Entry 8F66 (electron microscopy, 2.28 A resolution); this record covers chains H and N of the 28 polymer chains in the assembly.

== Chain H (and N) ==
Molecule: Proteasome subunit beta
From: Thermoplasma acidophilum
Notes: EC 3.4.25.1; chain N of this document is another copy of the same molecule, construct and numbering; everything in this record applies to it too
UniProtKB: P28061 (PSB_THEAC); residues -7 to 203 here correspond to UniProt positions 1-211 (UniProt number = residue number + 8)
Amino-acid sequence (211 residues; each row starts with the number of its first residue; numbers below 1 keep their minus sign (Met-7 is residue -7)):
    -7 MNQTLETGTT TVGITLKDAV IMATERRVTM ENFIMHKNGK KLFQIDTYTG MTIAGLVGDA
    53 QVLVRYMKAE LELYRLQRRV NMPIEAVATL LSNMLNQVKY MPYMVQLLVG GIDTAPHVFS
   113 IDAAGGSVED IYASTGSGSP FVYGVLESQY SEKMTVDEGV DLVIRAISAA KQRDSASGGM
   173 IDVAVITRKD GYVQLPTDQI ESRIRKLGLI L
Disordered / not traced: -7 to 0, 203
UniProt features mapped onto this chain:
  - active site: Thr1 (Nucleophile)

== Interface between chain H and chain N ==
Pairs across the interface - 29 pairs, chain H then chain N:
  Thr81(H) - Arg57(N)
  Ser84(H) - Arg57(N)  hydrogen bond
  Asn85(H) - Arg57(N)  hydrogen bond
  Asn88(H) - Gly50(N)  hydrogen bond (side chain-backbone)
  Asn88(H) - Asp51(N)  hydrogen bond
  Asn88(H) - Val54(N)
  Lys91(H) - Asp51(N)  salt bridge
  Lys91(H) - Tyr95(N)
  Tyr92(H) - Met93(N)  hydrophobic
  Tyr92(H) - Pro94(N)  hydrogen bond (side chain-backbone)
  Gln98(H) - Glu23(N)
  Ser112(H) - Met27(N)
  Ser112(H) - His28(N)
  Asp114(H) - Met22(N)
  Ala116(H) - Leu48(N)  hydrophobic
  Ala116(H) - Gly50(N)
  Gly117(H) - Gly50(N)
  Gly117(H) - Gln53(N)
  Gly118(H) - Val49(N)
  Gly118(H) - Gly50(N)
  Gly118(H) - Gln53(N)
  Ser119(H) - Gln53(N)  hydrogen bond (backbone-side chain)
  Val120(H) - Met22(N)  hydrophobic
  Val120(H) - His28(N)
  Asp122(H) - Met27(N)
  Asp122(H) - His28(N)  salt bridge
  Tyr135(H) - Phe25(N)  hydrophobic
  Tyr135(H) - Met27(N)
  Glu139(H) - Lys29(N)  salt bridge
Interface residues without a listed pair, chain H (18 interface residues in all): Glu121

== Overview ==
18 residues of chain H face 16 of chain N across their interface; the contacts include 6 hydrogen bonds and 3
salt bridges. Polar contacts include Lys91(H)-Asp51(N), Asp122(H)-His28(N) and Glu139(H)-Lys29(N). UniProt
lists active-site residue Thr1(H) on chain H.
Both chains are Proteasome subunit beta (Thermoplasma acidophilum). Entry 8F66 (Thermoplasma acidophilum 20S
proteasome - L81Y mutation in alpha subunit) was determined by electron microscopy, deposited together with
8F6A and 8F7K.
